PDB entry 8CLS | electron microscopy, 4.00 A resolution | chains B and G of the 8 polymer chains in the assembly

Chain B:
Molecule: Insulin-like receptor
From: Drosophila melanogaster
Notes: EC 2.7.10.1
UniProtKB: P09208 (INSR_DROME); residue numbers follow UniProt; this construct covers 264-1310
Amino-acid sequence (1068 residues; each row starts with the number of its first residue):
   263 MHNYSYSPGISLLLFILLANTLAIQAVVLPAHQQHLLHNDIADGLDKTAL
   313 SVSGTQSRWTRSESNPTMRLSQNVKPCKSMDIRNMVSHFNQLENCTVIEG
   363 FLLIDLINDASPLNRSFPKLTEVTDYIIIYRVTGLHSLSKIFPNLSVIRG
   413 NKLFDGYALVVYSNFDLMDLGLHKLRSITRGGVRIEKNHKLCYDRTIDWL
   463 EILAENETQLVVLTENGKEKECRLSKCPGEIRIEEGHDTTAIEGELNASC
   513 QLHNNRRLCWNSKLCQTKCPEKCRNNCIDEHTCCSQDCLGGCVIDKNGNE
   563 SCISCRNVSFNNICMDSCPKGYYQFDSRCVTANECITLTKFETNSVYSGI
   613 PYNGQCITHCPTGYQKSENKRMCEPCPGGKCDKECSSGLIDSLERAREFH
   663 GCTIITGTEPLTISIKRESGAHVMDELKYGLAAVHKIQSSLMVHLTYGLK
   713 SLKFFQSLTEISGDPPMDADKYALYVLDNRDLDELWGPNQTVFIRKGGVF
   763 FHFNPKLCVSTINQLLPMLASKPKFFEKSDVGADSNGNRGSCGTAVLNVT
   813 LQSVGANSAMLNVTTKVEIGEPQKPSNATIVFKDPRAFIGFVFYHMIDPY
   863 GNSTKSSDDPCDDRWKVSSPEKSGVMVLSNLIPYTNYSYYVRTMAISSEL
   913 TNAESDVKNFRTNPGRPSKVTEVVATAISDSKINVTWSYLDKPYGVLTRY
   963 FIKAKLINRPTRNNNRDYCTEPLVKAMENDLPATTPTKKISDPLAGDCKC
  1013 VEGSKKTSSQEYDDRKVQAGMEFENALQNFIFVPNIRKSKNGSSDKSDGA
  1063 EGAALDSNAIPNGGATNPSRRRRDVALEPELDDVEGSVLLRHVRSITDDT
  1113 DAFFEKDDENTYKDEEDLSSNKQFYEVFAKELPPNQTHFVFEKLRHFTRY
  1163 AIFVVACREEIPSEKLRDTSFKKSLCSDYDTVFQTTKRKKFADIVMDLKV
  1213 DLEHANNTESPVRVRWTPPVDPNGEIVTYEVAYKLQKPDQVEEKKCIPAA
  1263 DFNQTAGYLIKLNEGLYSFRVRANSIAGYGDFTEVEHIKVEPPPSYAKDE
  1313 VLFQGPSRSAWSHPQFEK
Not modelled in the structure: 263-334, 495-510, 987-1022, 1047-1117, 1311-1330
Disulfide bonds: C339-C357, C489-C521, C512-C527, C546-C554, C550-C564, C567-C576, C580-C591, C597-C618, C622-C635, C638-C643, C647-C664, C770-C804, C981-C1258, C1169-C1188
Construct notes: initiating methionine (263); expression tag (1311-1330)
What the authors report for this chain:
  - contacts within the chain: F1035-L1039
  - post-translational modification sites: N606
  - self-association interface (contacts with another copy of this molecule): K1257
  - mutagenesis - V811D, Y902C: decreased stability (proposed by the authors, not directly observed)

Chain G:
Molecule: Probable insulin-like peptide 5 A chain
UniProtKB: Q7KUD5 (INSL5_DROME); residues 1-25 here correspond to UniProt positions 84-108 (UniProt number = residue number + 83)
Amino-acid sequence (25 residues; numbered 1 to 25; the number before each row is that of its first residue):
     1 DFRGVVDSCCRNSCSFSTLRAYCDS
Disulfide bonds: C9-C14
Construct notes: conflict N12 (Lys95 in Q7KUD5)

How chain B and chain G interact:
Contacting residue pairs - 10 pairs, chain B then chain G:
  N1037(B) - V6(G)
  N1041(B) - G4(G)
  N1041(B) - V5(G)
  N1041(B) - V6(G)  hydrogen bond (side chain-backbone)
  N1041(B) - D7(G)  hydrogen bond
  F1044(B) - V5(G)  hydrophobic
  F1044(B) - Y22(G)
  P1046(B) - R3(G)
  P1046(B) - A21(G)
  P1046(B) - Y22(G)  hydrophobic
Also at the interface, not in a pair above, chain B (5 interface residues in all): V1045

Overview:
Chain B and chain G form an interface of 5 and 7 residues respectively; the contacts include 2 hydrogen bonds.
Polar contacts include N1041(B)-V6(G) and N1041(B)-D7(G). From the paper: V811D and Y902C of chain B reduce
stability; a modification site at N606(B).
Here chain B is Insulin-like receptor (Drosophila melanogaster) and chain G is Probable insulin-like peptide 5
A chain. Entry 8CLS (Drosophila melanogaster insulin receptor ectodomain in complex with DILP5) was determined
by electron microscopy.
